Entry 7UXW (X-ray diffraction, 2.57 A resolution); this record covers chains C and J of the 6 polymer chains in the assembly.

== Chain C ==
Name: Cyclic GMP-AMP synthase
From: Mus musculus
Notes: EC 2.7.7.86
Reference sequence: Q8C6L5 (CGAS_MOUSE); numbering as in UniProt (aligned over 147-507)
Sequence (364 residues; row label = number of the first residue in the row):
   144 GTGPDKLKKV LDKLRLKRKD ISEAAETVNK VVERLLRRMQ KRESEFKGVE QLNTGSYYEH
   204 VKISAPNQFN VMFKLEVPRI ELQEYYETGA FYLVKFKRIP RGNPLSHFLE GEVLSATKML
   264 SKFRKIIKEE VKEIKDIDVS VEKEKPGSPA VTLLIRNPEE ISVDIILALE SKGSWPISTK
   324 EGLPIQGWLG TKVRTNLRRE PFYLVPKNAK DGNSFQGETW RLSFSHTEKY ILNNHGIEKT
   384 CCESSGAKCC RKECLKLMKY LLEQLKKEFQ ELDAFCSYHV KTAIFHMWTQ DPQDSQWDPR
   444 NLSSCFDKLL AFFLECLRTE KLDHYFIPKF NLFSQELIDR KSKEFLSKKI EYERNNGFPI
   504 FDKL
Unresolved in the structure: 144-148, 240-245, 253, 255, 353-358
Differences from the reference sequence: expression tag (144-146); engineered mutation Gln-211 (Glu in Q8C6L5), Asn-213 (Asp in Q8C6L5)
Metal / ion sites: Mg2+: Gln-211, Asn-213 (together with ATP); Zn2+: His-378, Cys-384, Cys-385, Cys-392
Small-molecule neighbours:
  - ATP (adenosine-5'-triphosphate): Gly-198, Ser-199, Glu-202, Lys-205, Gln-211, Asn-213, Arg-364, Ser-368, Glu-371, Lys-402, Ser-420, Tyr-421, Lys-424, His-467
  - GTP (guanosine-5'-triphosphate): Thr-197, Gln-211, Asn-213, Met-215, Pro-289, Gly-290, Ser-291, Pro-292, Ala-293, Asp-307, Ile-309, Val-348, Lys-350, Arg-364, Ser-366, Ser-368
Swiss-Prot annotation at these positions:
  - region: Lys-372 to Lys-395 (DNA-binding)
  - motif: Leu-154 to Leu-159 (Nuclear export signal), Asp-281 to Ser-291 (Nuclear localization signal)
  - binding site (GTP): Thr-197, Asp-307, Arg-364 to Glu-371
  - binding site (ATP): Ser-199, Glu-371, Lys-402, Ser-420 to Lys-424
  - binding site (2',3'-cGAMP): Gly-290, Asp-307, Lys-350, Arg-364 to Ser-366
  - binding site (Mg(2+)): Asp-307
  - binding site (Zn(2+)): His-378, Cys-384, Cys-385, Cys-392
  - site: Arg-241 (Arginine-anchor), Asp-307, Ile-308 (Cleavage)
  - modified residue: Lys-156 (N6-lactoyllysine), Glu-176 (PolyADP-ribosyl glutamic acid), Ser-199 (Phosphoserine), Tyr-201 (Phosphotyrosine), Glu-272 (5-glutamyl polyglutamate), Ser-291 (Phosphoserine), Glu-302 (5-glutamyl glutamate), Lys-372 (N6-acetyllysine), Lys-382 (N6-acetyllysine), Lys-402 (N6-acetyllysine), Ser-420 (Phosphoserine), Lys-491 (N6-methyllysine)
  - lipidation (S-palmitoyl cysteine): Cys-392, Cys-393, Cys-459
  - cross-link (Glycyl lysine isopeptide (Lys-Gly)): Lys-217 (interchain with G-Cter in SUMO), Lys-271 (interchain with G-Cter in ubiquitin), Lys-335 (interchain with G-Cter in SUMO), Lys-372 (interchain with G-Cter in SUMO), Lys-382 (interchain with G-Cter in SUMO), Lys-399 (interchain with G-Cter in ubiquitin), Lys-402 (interchain with G-Cter in ubiquitin), Lys-409 (interchain with G-Cter in ubiquitin), Lys-410 (interchain with G-Cter in ubiquitin), Lys-464 (interchain with G-Cter in SUMO)
Reported in the primary citation:
  - binding site for GTP: Asp-307, Ile-309, Arg-364, Ser-366
  - binding site for ATP: Tyr-421
  - mutagenesis - R364A (33-fold), H467A: decreased catalytic activity on ATP/GTP
  - mutagenesis - H467A (2-fold): increased catalytic activity on GTP/GTP
  - binding site for GTP: Thr-197 (citing earlier work)
  - specificity-determining residues: Ile-309, Arg-364
  - mutagenesis - R364A (10-fold): decreased catalytic activity on GTP/GTP
  - mutagenesis - R364A (4-fold): increased catalytic activity on ATP/ATP
  - catalytic residues: Asp-307
  - mutagenesis - E211Q/D213N/K382E: decreased binding to dsDNA
  - specificity-determining residues: His-467 (proposed by the authors, not directly observed)
  - mutagenesis - E211Q/D213N: abolished catalytic activity

== Chain J ==
Molecule: Palindromic DNA18
From: DNA molecule
Sequence (18 nucleotides; each row starts with the number of its first residue):
     1 ATCTGTACAT GTACAGAT

== Interface between chain C and chain J ==
Pairs across the interface (13; chain C residue first):
  Arg-161(C) / DC8(J)  hydrogen bond to the base
  Arg-161(C) / DA9(J)  sugar contact
  Ser-165(C) / DA9(J)  hydrogen bond to the phosphate
  Ser-165(C) / DT10(J)  hydrogen bond to the phosphate
  Ala-168(C) / DT10(J)  phosphate contact
  Ala-168(C) / DG11(J)  phosphate contact
  Asn-172(C) / DG11(J)  hydrogen bond to the phosphate
  Asn-196(C) / DT12(J)  hydrogen bond to the phosphate
  Tyr-200(C) / DT10(J)  hydrogen bond to the phosphate
  Tyr-200(C) / DG11(J)  hydrogen bond to the phosphate
  Tyr-201(C) / DG11(J)  phosphate contact
  Tyr-201(C) / DT12(J)  phosphate contact
  Lys-372(C) / DT12(J)  salt bridge to the phosphate
Also at the interface, not in a pair above, chain C (9 interface residues in all): Ile-164
Also at the interface, not in a pair above, chain J (6 interface residues in all): DA7

== Summary ==
The interface between chain C and chain J involves 9 residues on one side and 6 on the other, with 7 hydrogen
bonds and 1 salt bridge. Polar pairs include Arg-161(C)/DC8(J), Ser-165(C)/DA9(J) and Ser-165(C)/DT10(J). From
the paper: the catalytic residue Asp-307(C); R364A and H467A of chain C reduce catalytic activity on ATP/GTP;
4 substitutions were tested in all.
Here chain C is Cyclic GMP-AMP synthase (Mus musculus) and chain J is Palindromic DNA18 (DNA molecule). Entry
7UXW (Structure of ATP and GTP bind to Cyclic GMP AMP synthase (cGAS) through Mg coordination) was determined
by X-ray diffraction, deposited together with 7UUX, 7UYQ, 7UYZ, 7UZR, 7V0W, 8EAE and 14 further entries.
